8G0E - chains B and D of the 20 polymer chains in the assembly; structure by electron microscopy, 2.60 A resolution.

== Chain B ==
Protein: ATP synthase subunit alpha
Source organism: Mycolicibacterium smegmatis MC2 155
Notes: EC 7.1.2.2
UniProt: A0R202 (ATPA_MYCS2); numbering as in UniProt (aligned over 1-548)
Amino-acid sequence (548 residues; row label = number of the first residue in the row):
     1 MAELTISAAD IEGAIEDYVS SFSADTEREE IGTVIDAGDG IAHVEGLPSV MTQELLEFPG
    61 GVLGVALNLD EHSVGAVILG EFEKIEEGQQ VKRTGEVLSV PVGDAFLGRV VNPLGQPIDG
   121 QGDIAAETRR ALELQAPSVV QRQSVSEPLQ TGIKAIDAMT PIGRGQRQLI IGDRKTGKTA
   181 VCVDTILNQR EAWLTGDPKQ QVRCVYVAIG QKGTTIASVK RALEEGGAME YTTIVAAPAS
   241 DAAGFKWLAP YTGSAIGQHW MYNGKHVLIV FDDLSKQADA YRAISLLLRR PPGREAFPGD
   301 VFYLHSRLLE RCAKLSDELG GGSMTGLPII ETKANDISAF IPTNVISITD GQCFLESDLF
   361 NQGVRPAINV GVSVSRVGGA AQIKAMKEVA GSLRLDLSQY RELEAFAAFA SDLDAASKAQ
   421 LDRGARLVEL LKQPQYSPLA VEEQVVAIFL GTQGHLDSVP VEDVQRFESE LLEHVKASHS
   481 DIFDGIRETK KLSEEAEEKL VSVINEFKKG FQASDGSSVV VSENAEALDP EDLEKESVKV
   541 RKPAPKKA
Disordered / not traced: 1-8, 23-28, 521-548
Ion coordination: Mg2+: Thr-179 (together with ATP)
Small-molecule neighbours:
  - ATP, molecule 1: Asp-173, Arg-174, Lys-175, Thr-176, Gly-177, Lys-178, Thr-179, Ala-180, Gln-211, Asp-272, Glu-331, Phe-360, Arg-365, Pro-366, Gln-433, Pro-434, Gln-435
  - ATP, molecule 2: Ile-346, Ser-347, Val-374, Arg-376
Swiss-Prot annotation at these positions:
  - binding site (ATP): Gly-172 to Thr-179
  - site: Ser-373 (Required for activity)

== Chain D ==
Protein: ATP synthase subunit beta
Source organism: Mycolicibacterium smegmatis MC2 155
Notes: EC 7.1.2.2
UniProt: A0R200 (ATPB_MYCS2); residue numbers follow UniProt; this construct covers 1-475
Amino-acid sequence (475 residues; each row starts with the number of its first residue):
     1 MTATAEKTAG RVVRITGPVV DVEFPRGSVP ELFNALHAEI TFGALAKTLT LEVAQHLGDS
    61 LVRCISMQPT DGLVRGVEVT DTGASISVPV GDGVKGHVFN ALGDCLDDPG YGKDFEHWSI
   121 HRKPPAFSDL EPRTEMLETG LKVVDLLTPY VRGGKIALFG GAGVGKTVLI QEMINRIARN
   181 FGGTSVFAGV GERTREGNDL WVELADANVL KDTALVFGQM DEPPGTRMRV ALSALTMAEF
   241 FRDEQGQDVL LFIDNIFRFT QAGSEVSTLL GRMPSAVGYQ PTLADEMGEL QERITSTRGR
   301 SITSMQAVYV PADDYTDPAP ATTFAHLDAT TELSRAVFSK GIFPAVDPLA SSSTILDPAI
   361 VGDEHYRVAQ EVIRILQRYK DLQDIIAILG IDELSEEDKQ LVNRARRIER FLSQNMMAAE
   421 QFTGQPGSTV PLKETIEAFD KLTKGEFDHL PEQAFFLIGG LDDLAKKAES LGAKL
Disordered / not traced: 1-7, 472-475

== How chain B and chain D interact ==
Pairs across the interface (68):
  Ile-35(B) / Gly-58(D)  hydrogen bond (backbone-backbone)
  Asp-36(B) / His-56(D)
  Asp-36(B) / Leu-57(D)
  Asp-36(B) / Gly-58(D)
  Ala-37(B) / Gln-55(D)
  Ala-37(B) / His-56(D)  hydrogen bond (backbone-backbone)
  Asp-39(B) / Arg-272(D)
  Glu-81(B) / Lys-123(D)
  Glu-83(B) / Leu-32(D)
  Glu-83(B) / Phe-33(D)
  Glu-83(B) / Lys-123(D)  salt bridge
  Ile-85(B) / Leu-32(D)
  Glu-86(B) / Val-29(D)
  Glu-86(B) / Glu-31(D)
  Glu-87(B) / His-56(D)
  Glu-87(B) / Gly-58(D)
  Glu-87(B) / Asp-59(D)
  Glu-87(B) / Ser-60(D)  hydrogen bond (side chain-backbone)
  Val-110(B) / Phe-127(D)  hydrophobic
  Ile-118(B) / Phe-127(D)
  Asp-119(B) / Ser-128(D)
  Arg-174(B) / Phe-324(D)  hydrogen bond (side chain-backbone)
  Lys-175(B) / Thr-354(D)
  Gln-211(B) / Glu-292(D)
  Lys-212(B) / Glu-292(D)
  Lys-212(B) / Ala-325(D)
  Lys-212(B) / His-326(D)
  Lys-212(B) / Asp-328(D)  salt bridge
  Gly-213(B) / Leu-130(D)
  Gly-213(B) / Glu-292(D)  hydrogen bond (backbone-side chain)
  Thr-214(B) / Leu-130(D)
  Thr-214(B) / Thr-295(D)
  Ile-216(B) / Phe-127(D)  hydrophobic
  Ala-217(B) / Phe-127(D)
  Ala-217(B) / Pro-132(D)  hydrophobic
  Ser-218(B) / Pro-132(D)
  Arg-221(B) / Pro-132(D)
  Arg-221(B) / Arg-133(D)
  Glu-225(B) / Arg-133(D)  salt bridge
  Ala-239(B) / Gly-288(D)
  Ala-239(B) / Glu-292(D)
  Ala-239(B) / His-326(D)
  Ser-240(B) / Pro-124(D)
  Ser-240(B) / Glu-289(D)
  Ser-240(B) / Glu-292(D)
  Asp-241(B) / Asp-285(D)
  Ala-243(B) / Asp-285(D)
  Lys-246(B) / Asp-285(D)  salt bridge
  Arg-282(B) / Ser-275(D)  hydrogen bond
  Arg-282(B) / Ala-276(D)
  Ala-283(B) / Pro-281(D)
  Leu-286(B) / Met-273(D)  hydrophobic
  Leu-286(B) / Pro-274(D)
  Leu-286(B) / Ser-275(D)
  Leu-286(B) / Pro-281(D)  hydrophobic
  Leu-287(B) / Arg-272(D)
  Leu-287(B) / Pro-281(D)  hydrophobic
  Leu-287(B) / Thr-282(D)
  Arg-289(B) / Gly-271(D)  hydrogen bond (side chain-backbone)
  Arg-289(B) / Met-273(D)
  Arg-290(B) / Met-273(D)
  Pro-292(B) / Met-273(D)
  Glu-295(B) / Ala-276(D)
  Ala-296(B) / Ser-275(D)
  Ala-296(B) / Ala-276(D)
  Lys-333(B) / Thr-316(D)  hydrogen bond (side chain-backbone)
  Ala-334(B) / Thr-316(D)
  Arg-365(B) / Asp-357(D)  salt bridge
Also at the interface, not in a pair above, chain B (44 interface residues in all): Phe-82, Lys-220, Ala-242, Pro-291
Also at the interface, not in a pair above, chain D (42 interface residues in all): Leu-61, Glu-131, Ala-284, Ala-321, Leu-327

== In short ==
The interface between chain B and chain D involves 44 residues on one side and 42 on the other; the contacts
include 8 hydrogen bonds and 5 salt bridges. Polar contacts include Glu-83(B)/Lys-123(D),
Lys-212(B)/Asp-328(D) and Glu-225(B)/Arg-133(D). Ligands of chain B: ATP.
Here chain B is ATP synthase subunit alpha and chain D is ATP synthase subunit beta, both from
Mycolicibacterium smegmatis MC2 155. Entry 8G0E (Cryo-EM structure of TBAJ-876-bound Mycobacterium smegmatis
ATP synthase rotational state 3) was determined by electron microscopy together with 8G07, 8G08, 8G09, 8G0A,
8G0B, 8G0C and 8G0D from the same study.
